PDB entry 4E8D | X-ray diffraction, 1.80 A resolution | chains A and B

[Chain A (and B)]
Name: Glycosyl hydrolase, family 35
Source organism: Streptococcus pneumoniae
Notes: chain B of this document is another copy of the same molecule, construct and numbering; everything in this record applies to it too
UniProt: Q97T90 (Q97T90_STRPN); residues 1-595 here = UniProt positions 1-595
Sequence (595 residues; row label = number of the first residue in the row):
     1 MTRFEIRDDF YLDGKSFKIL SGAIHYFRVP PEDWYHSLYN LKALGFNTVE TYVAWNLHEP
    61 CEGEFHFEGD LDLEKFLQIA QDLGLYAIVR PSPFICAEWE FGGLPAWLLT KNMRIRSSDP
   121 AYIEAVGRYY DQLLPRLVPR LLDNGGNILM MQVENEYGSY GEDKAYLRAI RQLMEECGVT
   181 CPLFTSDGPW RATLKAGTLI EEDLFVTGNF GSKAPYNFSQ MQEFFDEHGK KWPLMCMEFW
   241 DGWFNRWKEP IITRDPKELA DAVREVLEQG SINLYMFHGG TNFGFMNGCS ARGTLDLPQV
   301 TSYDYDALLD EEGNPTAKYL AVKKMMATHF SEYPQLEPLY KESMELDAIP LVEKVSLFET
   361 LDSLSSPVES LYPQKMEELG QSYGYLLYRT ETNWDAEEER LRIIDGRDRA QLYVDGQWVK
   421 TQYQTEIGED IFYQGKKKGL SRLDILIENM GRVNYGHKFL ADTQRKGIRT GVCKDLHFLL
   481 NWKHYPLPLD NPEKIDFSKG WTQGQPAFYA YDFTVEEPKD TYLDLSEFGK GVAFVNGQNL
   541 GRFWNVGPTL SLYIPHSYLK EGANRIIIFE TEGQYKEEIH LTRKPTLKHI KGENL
Not modelled in the structure: 1, 592-595 (chain B: 1)
Reported in the primary citation:
  - mutagenesis - W240Y, Y455A (20-fold): decreased catalytic activity on PNPG
  - mutagenesis - W240A, W240F: abolished catalytic activity on PNPG
  - mutagenesis - W240A, W240F: abolished catalytic activity on Galbeta(1,3)NAG
  - mutagenesis - Y455A: abolished catalytic activity
  - mutagenesis - Y455F: unchanged catalytic activity
  - specificity-determining residues: Trp-240, Trp-243, Tyr-455
  - mutagenesis - W243A, Y455A: decreased binding to PNPG

[Chain A / chain B interface]
Pairs across the interface - 63 pairs, chain A then chain B:
  Arg-114(A) with Tyr-372(B)
  Ser-117(A) with Tyr-372(B)
  Ser-118(A) with Leu-371(B)
  Gly-158(A) with His-477(B)
  Ser-159(A) with Leu-476(B)
  Tyr-160(A) with Leu-476(B), hydrogen bond (backbone-backbone); His-477(B); Phe-478(B), hydrogen bond (backbone-backbone)
  Gly-161(A) with His-477(B); Phe-478(B)
  Glu-162(A) with His-477(B), salt bridge; Phe-478(B); Leu-479(B); Leu-480(B), hydrogen bond (side chain-backbone)
  Asp-163(A) with Leu-371(B); Tyr-372(B), hydrogen bond; Leu-480(B)
  Trp-190(A) with Asp-475(B), hydrogen bond; Leu-476(B), hydrophobic
  Arg-191(A) with Asp-395(B), salt bridge
  Ala-192(A) with Asp-395(B); Glu-399(B); Asp-475(B)
  Thr-193(A) with Asp-475(B)
  Lys-195(A) with Asn-393(B); Asp-395(B), salt bridge
  Ala-196(A) with His-477(B)
  Leu-371(A) with Ser-118(B); Asp-163(B)
  Tyr-372(A) with Arg-114(B); Ser-117(B); Asp-163(B), hydrogen bond
  Asn-393(A) with Lys-195(B), hydrogen bond
  Asp-395(A) with Arg-191(B); Ala-192(B); Lys-195(B), salt bridge
  Glu-399(A) with Ala-192(B)
  Arg-402(A) with His-457(B), hydrogen bond
  Ile-404(A) with His-457(B)
  His-457(A) with Arg-402(B), hydrogen bond; Ile-404(B); Phe-478(B)
  Asp-462(A) with Asp-462(B); Arg-469(B), salt bridge
  Arg-469(A) with Asp-462(B), salt bridge
  Asp-475(A) with Trp-190(B), hydrogen bond; Ala-192(B); Thr-193(B)
  Leu-476(A) with Ser-159(B); Tyr-160(B), hydrogen bond (backbone-backbone); Trp-190(B), hydrophobic
  His-477(A) with Gly-158(B); Tyr-160(B); Gly-161(B); Glu-162(B), salt bridge; Ala-196(B)
  Phe-478(A) with Tyr-160(B), hydrogen bond (backbone-backbone); Gly-161(B); Glu-162(B); His-457(B)
  Leu-479(A) with Glu-162(B)
  Leu-480(A) with Glu-162(B), hydrogen bond (backbone-side chain); Asp-163(B)
Also at the interface, not in a pair above, chain A (35 interface residues in all): Arg-116, Tyr-157, Thr-470, Cys-473
Also at the interface, not in a pair above, chain B (36 interface residues in all): Arg-116, Tyr-157, Gly-456, Thr-470, Cys-473

[Overview]
35 residues of chain A and 36 residues of chain B are in contact, with 13 hydrogen bonds and 7 salt bridges.
Polar pairs include Glu-162(A)/His-477(B), Arg-191(A)/Asp-395(B) and Lys-195(A)/Asp-395(B). The paper reports
that W240Y and Y455A of chain A reduce catalytic activity on PNPG; specificity determinants Trp-240(A),
Trp-243(A) and Tyr-455(A); 6 substitutions were tested in all.
Chain A and chain B are both Glycosyl hydrolase, family 35 (Streptococcus pneumoniae); the structure, Crystal
structure of streptococcal beta-galactosidase, was determined by X-ray diffraction together with 4E8C from the
same study.
